5W7G - chains I and q of the 44 polymer chains in the assembly; structure by electron microscopy, 4.50 A resolution (low resolution: residue-level contacts below are approximate; hydrogen-bond / salt-bridge calls are withheld).

[Chain I]
Protein: ORF140
Organism: Acidianus filamentous virus 1
UniProtKB: Q70LC6 (Y140_AFV1Y); numbering as in UniProt (aligned over 1-140)
Chain sequence (140 residues; row label = number of the first residue in the row):
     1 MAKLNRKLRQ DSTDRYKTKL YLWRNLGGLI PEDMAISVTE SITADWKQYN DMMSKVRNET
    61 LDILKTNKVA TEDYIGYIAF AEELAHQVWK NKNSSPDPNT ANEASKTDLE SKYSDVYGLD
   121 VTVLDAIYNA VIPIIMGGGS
Not modelled in the structure: 1-5, 137-140

[Chain q]
Molecule: 252-nt DNA strand
Organism: Acidianus filamentous virus 1
Sequence (252 nucleotides; numbered 1 to 252; the number before each row is that of its first residue):
     1 ATATATATAT ATATATATAT ATATATATAT ATATATATAT ATATATATAT ATATATATAT
    61 ATATATATAT ATATATATAT ATATATATAT ATATATATAT ATATATATAT ATATATATAT
   121 ATATATATAT ATATATATAT ATATATATAT ATATATATAT ATATATATAT ATATATATAT
   181 ATATATATAT ATATATATAT ATATATATAT ATATATATAT ATATATATAT ATATATATAT
   241 ATATATATAT AT

[Chain I / chain q interface]
Contacting residue pairs (25; chain I residue first):
  Arg15(I) with DT186(q); DA187(q)
  Tyr16(I) with DA197(q); DT198(q)
  Trp23(I) with DA199(q); DT200(q)
  Arg24(I) with DT198(q); DA199(q)
  Ser41(I) with DT198(q)
  Ala44(I) with DA197(q)
  Asp45(I) with DT196(q); DA197(q)
  Gln48(I) with DT196(q); DA197(q)
  Tyr49(I) with DA195(q); DT196(q)
  Ile75(I) with DT192(q); DA193(q)
  Ala79(I) with DT194(q)
  Glu82(I) with DA195(q)
  His86(I) with DA195(q); DT196(q)
  Tyr113(I) with DT194(q)
  Ile135(I) with DT196(q); DA197(q)
Also at the interface, not in a pair above, chain I (18 interface residues in all): Leu20, Glu83, Met136

[In short]
Chain I and chain q form an interface of 18 and 11 residues respectively.
Here chain I is ORF140 and chain q is a 252-nt DNA strand, both from Acidianus filamentous virus 1. Entry 5W7G
(An envelope of a filamentous hyperthermophilic virus carries lipids in a horseshoe conformation) was
determined by electron microscopy.
